Entry 6C31 (X-ray diffraction, 3.00 A resolution); this record covers chains D and K of the 6 polymer chains in the assembly.

# Chain D
Protein: TetR family transcriptional regulator
Organism: Mycobacterium tuberculosis (strain ATCC 25618 / H37Rv)
UniProt: L0T5M0 (L0T5M0_MYCTU); numbering as in UniProt (aligned over 1-201)
Amino-acid sequence (214 residues; each row starts with the number of its first residue):
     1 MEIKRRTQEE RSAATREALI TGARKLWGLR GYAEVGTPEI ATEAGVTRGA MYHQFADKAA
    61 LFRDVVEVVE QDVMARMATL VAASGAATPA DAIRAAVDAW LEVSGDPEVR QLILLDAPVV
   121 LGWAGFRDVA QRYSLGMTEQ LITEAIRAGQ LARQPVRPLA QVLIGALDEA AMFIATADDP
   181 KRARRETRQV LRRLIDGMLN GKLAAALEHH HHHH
Unresolved in the structure: 1-6, 201-214
Differences from the reference sequence: expression tag (202-214)
What the authors report for this chain:
  - binding site for the 23-nt DNA strand (chain K): Thr37, Thr47, Arg48, Tyr52
  - mutagenesis - T37V, T47V, Y52F: decreased binding to the 23-nt DNA strand (chain K)
  - mutagenesis - R48M: abolished binding to the 23-nt DNA strand (chain K)
  - specificity-determining residues: Arg48

# Chain K
Molecule: 23-nt DNA strand
Sequence (23 nucleotides; numbered 1 to 23; the number before each row is that of its first residue):
     1 TTTACAAGCA GACTGCCGGT AAC
Unresolved in the structure: 1-3

# Chain D / chain K interface
Contacting residue pairs (6; chain D residue first):
  Gln8(D) with DA4(K), sugar contact
  Ser12(D) with DA4(K), sugar contact
  Thr15(D) with DC5(K), hydrogen bond to the phosphate
  Thr47(D) with DA6(K), hydrogen bond to the phosphate
  Ala50(D) with DA6(K), phosphate contact
  His53(D) with DA4(K), salt bridge to the phosphate
Interface residues without a listed pair, chain D (11 interface residues in all): Glu9, Arg11, Val46, Gly49, Gln54
Interface residues without a listed pair, chain K (4 interface residues in all): DA7

# Overview
Chain D and chain K form an interface of 11 and 4 residues respectively; the contacts include 2 hydrogen bonds
and 1 salt bridge. Among the polar pairs are Thr15(D)-DC5(K), Thr47(D)-DA6(K) and His53(D)-DA4(K). The paper
reports a binding site for the 23-nt DNA strand (chain K) at Thr37(D), Thr47(D) and Arg48(D) among others;
T37V, T47V and Y52F of chain D reduce binding to the 23-nt DNA strand (chain K).
Here chain D is TetR family transcriptional regulator (Mycobacterium tuberculosis (strain ATCC 25618 / H37Rv))
and chain K is a 23-nt DNA strand. Entry 6C31 (Crystal structure of TetR family protein Rv0078 in complex with
DNA) was determined by X-ray diffraction, deposited together with 5WM9.
